Entry 5I22 (solution NMR); this record covers chains A and B.

Chain A:
Molecule: Myc box-dependent-interacting protein 1
Source organism: Homo sapiens
Notes: fragment: SH3 fragment
Reference sequence: O00499 (BIN1_HUMAN); residue numbers follow UniProt; this construct covers 513-593
Sequence (81 residues; numbered 513 to 593; the number before each row is that of its first residue):
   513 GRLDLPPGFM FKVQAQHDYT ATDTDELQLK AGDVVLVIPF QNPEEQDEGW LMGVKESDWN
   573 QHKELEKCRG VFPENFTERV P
Swiss-Prot annotation at these positions:
  - natural variant: Lys575 to Pro593 (deletion: In CNM2)
What the authors report for this chain:
  - conformationally variable residues (side-chain flip): Asp535, Asp537, Glu538, Glu556, Glu557, Asp559, Trp562, Phe588

Chain B:
Molecule: CHIKV nsP3 peptide
Source organism: Chikungunya virus
Sequence (17 residues; each row starts with the number of its first residue):
  1728 STVPVAPPRR RRGRNLT

Interface between chain A and chain B:
Pairs across the interface - 23 pairs, chain A then chain B:
  His529(A) - Pro1731(B)
  Asp535(A) - Arg1736(B)
  Glu538(A) - Arg1736(B)
  Glu556(A) - Arg1739(B)
  Glu556(A) - Gly1740(B)
  Glu557(A) - Arg1739(B)
  Asp559(A) - Arg1736(B)
  Asp559(A) - Arg1737(B)
  Asp559(A) - Arg1739(B)
  Glu560(A) - Pro1734(B)
  Glu560(A) - Pro1735(B)
  Gly561(A) - Pro1734(B)
  Trp562(A) - Ala1733(B)
  Trp562(A) - Pro1734(B)
  Trp562(A) - Arg1736(B)
  Pro585(A) - Ala1733(B)
  Pro585(A) - Pro1734(B)
  Asn587(A) - Pro1731(B)
  Asn587(A) - Val1732(B)
  Asn587(A) - Pro1734(B)
  Phe588(A) - Pro1731(B)
  Phe588(A) - Val1732(B)
  Phe588(A) - Ala1733(B)
Other interface residues (no listed pair), chain A (14 interface residues in all): Tyr531, Asp537
Other interface residues (no listed pair), chain B (10 interface residues in all): Thr1729
From the paper, about this interface:
  - residue pairs: Arg1736(B)-Asp559(A), Arg1736(B)-Trp562(A), Arg1737(B)-Asp559(A), Arg1737(B)-Glu560(A), Arg1739(B)-Asp537(A), Arg1739(B)-Glu556(A), Arg1739(B)-Glu557(A)
  - interface residues, chain A: His529(A), Tyr531(A), Asp559(A), Trp562(A), Pro585(A), Phe588(A)
  - hot spots on chain B (mutagenesis) - R1739A (11-fold): decreased binding to Myc box-dependent-interacting protein 1 (chain A)

Overview:
Chain A and chain B form an interface of 14 and 10 residues respectively. The authors report contacts between
Arg1736(B) and Asp559(A), Arg1736(B) and Trp562(A) and Arg1737(B) and Asp559(A) among others. The paper
reports that R1739A of chain B reduces binding to Myc box-dependent-interacting protein 1 (chain A); interface
residues His529(A), Tyr531(A) and Asp559(A) among others.
Chain A is Myc box-dependent-interacting protein 1 (Homo sapiens) and chain B is CHIKV nsP3 peptide
(Chikungunya virus); the structure, Amphiphysin SH3 in complex with Chikungunya virus nsP3 peptide, was
determined by solution NMR.
